Entry 5HLZ (X-ray diffraction, 2.85 A resolution); this record covers chains A and D of the 4 polymer chains in the assembly.

== Chain A ==
Molecule: Inhibin beta A chain
From: Homo sapiens
Notes: fragment: Pro domain
UniProtKB: P08476 (INHBA_HUMAN); residue numbers follow UniProt; this construct covers 30-258, 283-305
Chain sequence (270 residues; row label = number of the first residue in the row; note: 24 numbers in that range are skipped by the numbering (no residue carries them; nothing is unmodelled there); a row labelled like 310A-310C holds insertion residues (310A, then the next letters in order)):
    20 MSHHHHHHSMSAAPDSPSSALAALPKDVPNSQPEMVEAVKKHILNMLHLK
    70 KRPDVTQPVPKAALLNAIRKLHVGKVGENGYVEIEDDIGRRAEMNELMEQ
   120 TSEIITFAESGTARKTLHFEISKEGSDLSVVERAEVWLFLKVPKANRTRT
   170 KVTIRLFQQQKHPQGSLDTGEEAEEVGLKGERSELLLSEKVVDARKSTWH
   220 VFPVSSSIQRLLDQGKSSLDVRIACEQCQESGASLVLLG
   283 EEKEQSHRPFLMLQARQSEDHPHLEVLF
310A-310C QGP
Unresolved in the structure: 20-50, 181-201, 300-310, 310A-310C
Construct notes: expression tag (20-29); engineered mutation Ser-35 (Cys in P08476), Ser-38 (Cys in P08476); cloning artifact (306-310, 310A-310C)
Cystine bridges: Cys-244/Cys-247
UniProt features mapped onto this chain:
  - glycosylation: Asn-165 (N-linked (GlcNAc...) asparagine)

== Chain D ==
Molecule: Inhibin beta A chain
From: Homo sapiens
Notes: fragment: Mature domain
UniProtKB: P08476 (INHBA_HUMAN); residues 311-426 here = UniProt positions 311-426
Chain sequence (116 residues; row label = number of the first residue in the row):
   311 GLECDGKVNICCKKQFFVSFKDIGWNDWIIAPSGYHANYCEGECPSHIAG
   361 TSGSSLSFHSTVINHYRMRGHSPFANLKSCCVPTKLRPMSMLYYDDGQNI
   411 IKKDIQNMIVEECGCS
Unresolved in the structure: 355-388
Cystine bridges: Cys-314/Cys-322, Cys-321/Cys-391, Cys-350/Cys-423, Cys-354/Cys-425
UniProt features mapped onto this chain:
  - natural variant: Asn-386 (N386S: Found in a patient with early-onset epithelial ovarian tumor; uncertain significance)

== How chain A and chain D interact ==
Pairs across the interface - 27 pairs, chain A then chain D:
  Met-117(A) with Asp-414(D)
  Glu-118(A) with Pro-398(D); Asp-414(D); Gln-416(D)
  Thr-120(A) with Asp-414(D)
  Ser-121(A) with Lys-412(D); Lys-413(D)
  Glu-122(A) with Ile-410(D); Ile-411(D); Lys-412(D), hydrogen bond (backbone-backbone)
  Ile-123(A) with Asn-409(D); Ile-410(D); Ile-411(D), hydrophobic
  Ile-124(A) with Gln-408(D); Asn-409(D); Ile-410(D), hydrogen bond (backbone-backbone)
  Thr-125(A) with Gln-408(D); Asn-409(D), hydrogen bond
  Phe-126(A) with Gln-408(D), hydrogen bond (backbone-backbone)
  Glu-128(A) with Gln-408(D)
  Glu-139(A) with Asn-409(D), hydrogen bond (backbone-side chain)
  Ile-140(A) with Asn-409(D)
  Ser-141(A) with Asp-405(D), hydrogen bond; Asn-409(D), hydrogen bond (backbone-side chain); Ile-411(D)
  Lys-142(A) with Asp-405(D)
  Glu-143(A) with Lys-413(D), salt bridge
Interface residues without a listed pair, chain D (11 interface residues in all): Ile-415

== In short ==
15 residues of chain A and 11 residues of chain D are in contact, with 7 hydrogen bonds and 1 salt bridge.
Polar contacts include Glu-143(A)/Lys-413(D), Thr-125(A)/Asn-409(D) and Glu-139(A)/Asn-409(D).
Here chain A is Inhibin beta A chain and chain D is Inhibin beta A chain, both from Homo sapiens. Entry 5HLZ
(Structure of Pro-Activin A Complex at 2.85 A resolution) was determined by X-ray diffraction together with
5HLY from the same study.
